Entry 3Q6P (X-ray diffraction, 2.75 A resolution); this record covers chain A.

== Chain A ==
Name: 43.2 kDa salivary protein
Source organism: Lutzomyia longipalpis
UniProtKB: Q5WPU9 (Q5WPU9_LUTLO); residues 1-381 here correspond to UniProt positions 19-399 (UniProt number = residue number + 18)
Sequence (381 residues; numbered 1 to 381; the number before each row is that of its first residue):
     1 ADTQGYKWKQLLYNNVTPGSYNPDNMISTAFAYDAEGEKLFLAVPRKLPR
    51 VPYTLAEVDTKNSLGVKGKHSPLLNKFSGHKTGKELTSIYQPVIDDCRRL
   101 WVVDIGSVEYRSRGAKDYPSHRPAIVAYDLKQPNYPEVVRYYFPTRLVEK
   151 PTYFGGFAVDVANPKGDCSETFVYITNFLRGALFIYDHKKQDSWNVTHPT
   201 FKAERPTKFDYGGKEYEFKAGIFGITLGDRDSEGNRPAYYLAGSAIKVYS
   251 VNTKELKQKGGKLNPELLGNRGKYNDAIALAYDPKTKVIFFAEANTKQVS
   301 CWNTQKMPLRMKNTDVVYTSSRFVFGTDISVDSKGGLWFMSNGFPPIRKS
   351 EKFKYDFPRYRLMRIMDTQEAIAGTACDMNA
Modified positions: Mse26, Mse307, Mse311, Mse340, Mse363, Mse366, Mse379 (selenomethionine; parent Met)
Disulfide bonds: C301-C377
UniProt features mapped onto this chain:
  - binding site (serotonin): T327, N342, F344
  - glycosylation: N195 (N-linked (GlcNAc...) asparagine)
What the authors report for this chain:
  - mutagenesis - N342A: abolished binding to epinephrine
  - mutagenesis - T327A: decreased binding to epinephrine
  - mutagenesis - T327A: decreased binding to dopamine

== In short ==
From UniProt: 3 serotonin-binding residues. The paper reports that N342A abolishes binding to epinephrine;
T327A reduces binding to epinephrine.
Chain A is 43.2 kDa salivary protein (Lutzomyia longipalpis); the structure, Salivary protein from Lutzomyia
longipalpis. Selenomethionine derivative, was determined by X-ray diffraction, deposited together with 3Q6K
and 3Q6T.
